Entry 8HSY (electron microscopy, 2.53 A resolution); this record covers chains A and B of the 6 polymer chains in the assembly.

Chain A (and B):
Molecule: Acyl-acyl carrier protein synthetase
Source organism: Vibrio harveyi
Notes: chain B of this document is another copy of the same molecule, construct and numbering; everything in this record applies to it too
UniProt: Q00IB3 (Q00IB3_VIBHA); residues 1-533 here = UniProt positions 1-533
Amino-acid sequence (533 residues; each row starts with the number of its first residue):
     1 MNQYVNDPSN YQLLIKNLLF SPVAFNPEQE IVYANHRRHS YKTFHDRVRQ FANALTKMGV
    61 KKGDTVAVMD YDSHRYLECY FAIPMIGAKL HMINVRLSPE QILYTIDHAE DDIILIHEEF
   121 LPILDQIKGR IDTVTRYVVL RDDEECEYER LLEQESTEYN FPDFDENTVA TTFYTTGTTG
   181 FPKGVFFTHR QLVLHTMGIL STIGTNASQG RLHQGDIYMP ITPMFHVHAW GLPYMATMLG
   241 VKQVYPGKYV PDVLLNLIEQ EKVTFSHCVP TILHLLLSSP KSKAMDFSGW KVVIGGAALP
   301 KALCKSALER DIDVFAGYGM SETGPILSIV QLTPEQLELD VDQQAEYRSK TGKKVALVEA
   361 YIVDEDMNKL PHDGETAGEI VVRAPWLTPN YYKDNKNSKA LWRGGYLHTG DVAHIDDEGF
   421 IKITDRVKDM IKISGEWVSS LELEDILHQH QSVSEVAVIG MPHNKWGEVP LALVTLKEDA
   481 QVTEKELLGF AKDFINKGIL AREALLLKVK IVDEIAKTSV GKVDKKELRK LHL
Not modelled in the structure: 1-3
Reported in the primary citation:
  - mutagenesis - D411A, R426A, K432A: abolished catalytic activity on C10 fatty acid substrate
  - mutagenesis - D411A, R426A, K432A: abolished growth
  - mutagenesis - D411A: abolished binding to C10 acyl substrate

Chain A / chain B interface:
Residue-residue contacts (66):
  Pro8(A) with Arg383(B); Trp402(B); Gly405(B)
  Ser9(A) with Pro389(B); Trp402(B), hydrogen bond
  Tyr11(A) with Arg190(B), hydrogen bond (backbone-side chain); Leu357(B); Ala384(B); Pro385(B), hydrophobic
  Leu13(A) with Arg190(B)
  Asn17(A) with Leu357(B)
  Ser21(A) with Leu357(B), hydrogen bond (backbone-backbone); Val358(B), hydrogen bond (side chain-backbone)
  Pro22(A) with Ala356(B)
  Val23(A) with Thr205(B); Ala356(B), hydrophobic
  Glu166(A) with Arg190(B), salt bridge
  Arg190(A) with Tyr11(B), hydrogen bond (side chain-backbone); Leu13(B); Glu166(B), salt bridge; Arg190(B)
  Leu194(A) with Leu194(B), hydrophobic
  Met197(A) with Met197(B); Gly198(B); Ser201(B), hydrogen bond (backbone-side chain)
  Gly198(A) with Met197(B)
  Leu200(A) with Ser201(B)
  Ser201(A) with Met197(B), hydrogen bond (side chain-backbone); Leu200(B); Ser201(B), hydrogen bond
  Thr202(A) with Gln214(B)
  Gly204(A) with Gly204(B); Arg211(B)
  Thr205(A) with Val23(B); Leu212(B); His213(B); Gln214(B), hydrogen bond (backbone-backbone); Leu239(B)
  Asn206(A) with Arg211(B), hydrogen bond (backbone-side chain); Gln214(B)
  Ala207(A) with Arg211(B), hydrogen bond (backbone-side chain)
  Arg211(A) with Gly204(B); Asn206(B), hydrogen bond (side chain-backbone); Ala207(B), hydrogen bond (side chain-backbone); Arg211(B)
  Leu212(A) with Thr205(B)
  His213(A) with Thr205(B)
  Gln214(A) with Thr202(B); Thr205(B), hydrogen bond (backbone-backbone); Asn206(B)
  Met238(A) with Ala356(B), hydrophobic
  Leu239(A) with Thr205(B)
  Ala356(A) with Pro22(B); Val23(B), hydrophobic; Met238(B), hydrophobic
  Leu357(A) with Tyr11(B); Asn17(B); Ser21(B), hydrogen bond (backbone-backbone)
  Val358(A) with Ser21(B), hydrogen bond (backbone-side chain)
  Arg383(A) with Pro8(B)
  Ala384(A) with Tyr11(B)
  Pro385(A) with Tyr11(B), hydrophobic
  Pro389(A) with Ser9(B)
  Trp402(A) with Pro8(B); Ser9(B), hydrogen bond
  Gly405(A) with Pro8(B)
Other interface residues (no listed pair), chain A (38 interface residues in all): Phe20, Lys354, Glu359
Other interface residues (no listed pair), chain B (38 interface residues in all): Phe20, Lys354, Glu359

Overview:
The chain A/chain B interface involves 38 residues from each chain; the contacts include 17 hydrogen bonds and
2 salt bridges. Polar contacts include Glu166(A)-Arg190(B), Ser9(A)-Trp402(B) and Tyr11(A)-Arg190(B). The
paper reports that D411A, R426A and K432A of chain A abolish catalytic activity on C10 fatty acid substrate;
D411A, R426A and K432A of chain A abolish growth.
Both chains are Acyl-acyl carrier protein synthetase (Vibrio harveyi). Entry 8HSY (Acyl-ACP Synthetase
structure) was determined by electron microscopy, deposited together with 8JYL and 8JYU.
